PDB entry 8QAV | electron microscopy, 2.23 A resolution | chains A and J of the 24 polymer chains in the assembly

Chain A (and J):
Protein: Imidazoleglycerol-phosphate dehydratase
Source organism: Medicago truncatula
Notes: EC 4.2.1.19; chain J of this document is another copy of the same molecule, construct and numbering; everything in this record applies to it too
Reference sequence: I3SDM5 (I3SDM5_MEDTR); residue numbers follow UniProt; this construct covers 70-275
Sequence (206 residues; numbered 70 to 275; the number before each row is that of its first residue):
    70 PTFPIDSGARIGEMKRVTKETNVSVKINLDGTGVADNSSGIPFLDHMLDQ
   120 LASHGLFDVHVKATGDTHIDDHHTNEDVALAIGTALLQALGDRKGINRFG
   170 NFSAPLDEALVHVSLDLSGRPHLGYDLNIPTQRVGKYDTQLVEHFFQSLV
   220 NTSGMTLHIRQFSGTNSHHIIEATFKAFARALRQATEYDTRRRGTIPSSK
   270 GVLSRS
Unresolved in the structure: 70-77, 262-275
Metal / ion sites: Mn2+ site 1: His115, His237, Glu241 (together with IG2) (shared with 1 residue of chain W); Mn2+ site 2: His141, Glu145, His213 (together with IG2) (shared with His238(J) of chain J); Mn2+ site 3: His142 (together with IG2) (shared with His115(J), His237(J), Glu241(J) of chain J); Mn2+ site 4: His238 (together with IG2) (shared with 3 residues of chain W)
Ligand contacts:
  - IG2 ((2S,3S)-2,3-dihydroxy-3-(1H-imidazol-5-yl)propyl dihydrogen phosphate), molecule 1: Glu89, His141, His142, Glu145
  - IG2, molecule 2: His115, His123, Leu175, His237, His238, Glu241, Lys245
Reported in the primary citation:
  - Mn2+ coordination: His115, His141, His142, Glu145, His213, His237, His238, Glu241
  - binding site for IG2: Arg167, Arg189

Interface between chain A and chain J:
Residue-residue contacts (18; chain A residue first):
  His137(A) - Pro111(J)
  Asp139(A) - Val203(J)
  Asp139(A) - His237(J)  salt bridge
  His141(A) - Asn235(J)
  His141(A) - His237(J)
  His141(A) - His238(J)
  His142(A) - His115(J)
  His142(A) - His237(J)
  Gln201(A) - Thr200(J)
  Gln201(A) - Gln201(J)
  Arg202(A) - Val203(J)
  Arg202(A) - Gly204(J)  hydrogen bond (side chain-backbone)
  Arg202(A) - Lys205(J)
  Asp207(A) - Val203(J)
  Gln209(A) - Thr234(J)
  Gln209(A) - Asn235(J)
  Gln209(A) - Ser236(J)  hydrogen bond (side chain-backbone)
  His213(A) - His238(J)
Interface residues without a listed pair, chain A (10 interface residues in all): Ile138
Interface residues without a listed pair, chain J (15 interface residues in all): Phe112, Pro199, Arg202

In short:
The interface between chain A and chain J involves 10 residues on one side and 15 on the other, with 2
hydrogen bonds and 1 salt bridge. Polar contacts include Asp139(A)-His237(J), Arg202(A)-Gly204(J) and
Gln209(A)-Ser236(J). From the paper: a binding site for IG2 at Arg167(A) and Arg189(A); Mn2+ coordination by
His115(A), His141(A) and His142(A) among others.
Both chains are Imidazoleglycerol-phosphate dehydratase (Medicago truncatula). Entry 8QAV (Medicago truncatula
HISN5 (IGPD) in complex with MN and IG2) was determined by electron microscopy, deposited together with 8QAW,
8QAX, 8QAY and 7OJ5.
